3N04 - chains A and B; structure by X-ray diffraction, 2.02 A resolution.

== Chain A (and B) ==
Molecule: alpha-glucosidase
Organism: Ruminococcus obeum
Notes: chain B of this document is another copy of the same molecule, construct and numbering; everything in this record applies to it too
UniProtKB: A5ZY13 (A5ZY13_9FIRM); residue numbers follow UniProt; this construct covers 1-663
Sequence (666 residues; each row starts with the number of its first residue; numbers below 1 keep their minus sign (Ser-2 is residue -2)):
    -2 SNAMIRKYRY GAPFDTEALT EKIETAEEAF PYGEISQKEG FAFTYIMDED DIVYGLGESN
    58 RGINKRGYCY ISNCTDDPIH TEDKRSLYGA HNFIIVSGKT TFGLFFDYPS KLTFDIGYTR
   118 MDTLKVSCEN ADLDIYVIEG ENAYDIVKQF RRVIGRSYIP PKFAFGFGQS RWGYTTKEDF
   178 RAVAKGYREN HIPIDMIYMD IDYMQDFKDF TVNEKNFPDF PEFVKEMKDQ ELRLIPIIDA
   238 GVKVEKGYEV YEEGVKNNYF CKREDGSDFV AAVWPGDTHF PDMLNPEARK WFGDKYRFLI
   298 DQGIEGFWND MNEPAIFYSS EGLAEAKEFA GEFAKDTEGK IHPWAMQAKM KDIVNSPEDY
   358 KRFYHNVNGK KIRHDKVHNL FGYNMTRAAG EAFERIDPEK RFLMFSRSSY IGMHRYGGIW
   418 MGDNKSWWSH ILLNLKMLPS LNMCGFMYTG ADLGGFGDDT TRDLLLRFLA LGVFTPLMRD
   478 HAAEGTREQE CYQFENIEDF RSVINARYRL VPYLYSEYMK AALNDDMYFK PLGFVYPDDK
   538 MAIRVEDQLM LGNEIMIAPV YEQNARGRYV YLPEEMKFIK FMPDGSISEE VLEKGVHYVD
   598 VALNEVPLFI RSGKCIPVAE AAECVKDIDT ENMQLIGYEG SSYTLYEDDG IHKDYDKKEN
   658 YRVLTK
Disordered / not traced: -2 to -1
Sequence notes: expression tag (-2 to 0)
Modified / non-standard residues: Mse1, Mse44, Mse118, Mse193, Mse196, Mse201, Mse224, Mse280, Mse308, Mse343, Mse347, Mse382, Mse401, Mse410, Mse418, Mse434, Mse440, Mse444, Mse475, Mse516, Mse524, Mse538, Mse547, Mse553, Mse573, Mse579, Mse630 (selenomethionine; parent Met)
From the paper describing this entry:
  - self-association interface (contacts with another copy of this molecule): Lys324
  - contacts within the chain: Asp449-Arg476 (salt bridge)
  - catalytic residues: Asp307, Asp420 (citing earlier work)
  - mutagenesis - W169Y: increased catalytic activity on maltose
  - mutagenesis - W169Y: increased catalytic activity on maltodextrins
  - mutagenesis - D307A, D420A: abolished catalytic activity
  - mutagenesis - D73A: abolished catalytic activity on maltose
  - catalytic residues: Asp73
  - specificity-determining residues: Trp169

== Interface between chain A and chain B ==
Pairs across the interface (89):
  Glu46(A) - Arg563(B)  hydrogen bond (backbone-side chain)
  Asp47(A) - Arg563(B)  salt bridge
  Arg58(A) - Trp425(B)
  Arg58(A) - Gln560(B)  hydrogen bond
  Asn61(A) - Asn561(B)  hydrogen bond (backbone-side chain)
  Arg63(A) - Asn561(B)  hydrogen bond (backbone-side chain)
  Gly64(A) - Thr458(B)
  Gly64(A) - Gln560(B)  hydrogen bond (backbone-side chain)
  Tyr65(A) - Asp456(B)  hydrogen bond
  His77(A) - His77(B)
  His77(A) - Glu79(B)  salt bridge
  Glu79(A) - His77(B)  salt bridge
  Glu79(A) - Trp424(B)
  Glu79(A) - Trp425(B)  hydrogen bond (side chain-backbone)
  Glu79(A) - Ser426(B)  hydrogen bond
  Asp80(A) - Trp424(B)  hydrogen bond
  Arg82(A) - Asp456(B)  salt bridge
  Tyr115(A) - Asp455(B)  hydrogen bond (side chain-backbone)
  Tyr115(A) - Asp456(B)  hydrogen bond
  Tyr115(A) - Thr458(B)
  Tyr115(A) - Arg484(B)  hydrogen bond (backbone-side chain)
  Thr116(A) - Arg484(B)
  Arg117(A) - Glu492(B)
  Mse118(A) - Arg459(B)
  Mse118(A) - Glu492(B)  hydrogen bond (backbone-side chain)
  Tyr315(A) - Pro340(B)  hydrophobic
  Tyr315(A) - Trp341(B)  hydrophobic
  Leu320(A) - Pro340(B)  hydrophobic
  Ala323(A) - Phe330(B)
  Lys324(A) - Phe330(B)  hydrogen bond (side chain-backbone)
  Lys324(A) - Ala331(B)
  Lys324(A) - Asp333(B)  salt bridge
  Ala327(A) - Ala327(B)
  Ala327(A) - Phe330(B)  hydrophobic
  Ala327(A) - Mse343(B)  hydrophobic
  Gly328(A) - Ala331(B)
  Phe330(A) - Leu320(B)  hydrophobic
  Phe330(A) - Lys324(B)  hydrogen bond (backbone-side chain)
  Phe330(A) - Ala327(B)  hydrophobic
  Ala331(A) - Lys324(B)
  Ala331(A) - Gly328(B)
  Asp333(A) - Lys324(B)  salt bridge
  Pro340(A) - Tyr315(B)  hydrophobic
  Pro340(A) - Ile350(B)  hydrophobic
  Trp341(A) - Tyr315(B)  hydrophobic
  Mse343(A) - Mse343(B)
  Mse343(A) - Mse347(B)
  Gln344(A) - Mse347(B)
  Gln344(A) - Lys348(B)
  Mse347(A) - Phe330(B)
  Mse347(A) - Mse343(B)
  Mse347(A) - Gln344(B)
  Lys348(A) - Gln344(B)
  Ile350(A) - Pro340(B)  hydrophobic
  Trp424(A) - Glu79(B)
  Trp424(A) - Asp80(B)  hydrogen bond
  Trp425(A) - Arg58(B)
  Trp425(A) - Glu79(B)  hydrogen bond (backbone-side chain)
  Ser426(A) - Glu79(B)  hydrogen bond
  Asp455(A) - Tyr115(B)  hydrogen bond (backbone-side chain)
  Asp456(A) - Tyr65(B)  hydrogen bond
  Asp456(A) - Arg82(B)  salt bridge
  Asp456(A) - Tyr115(B)  hydrogen bond
  Thr458(A) - Gly64(B)
  Thr458(A) - Tyr115(B)
  Arg484(A) - Tyr115(B)  hydrogen bond (side chain-backbone)
  Arg484(A) - Thr116(B)
  Glu492(A) - Arg117(B)  salt bridge
  Glu492(A) - Mse118(B)  hydrogen bond (side chain-backbone)
  Mse538(A) - Tyr595(B)
  Arg541(A) - Arg563(B)
  Gln560(A) - Arg58(B)  hydrogen bond
  Gln560(A) - Gly64(B)  hydrogen bond (side chain-backbone)
  Asn561(A) - Asn61(B)  hydrogen bond (side chain-backbone)
  Asn561(A) - Arg63(B)  hydrogen bond (side chain-backbone)
  Arg563(A) - Glu46(B)  hydrogen bond (side chain-backbone)
  Arg563(A) - Asp47(B)  salt bridge
  Arg563(A) - Arg541(B)
  Tyr566(A) - Mse538(B)
  Tyr566(A) - Tyr566(B)  hydrophobic
  Tyr566(A) - Val567(B)
  Tyr566(A) - Tyr568(B)
  Tyr566(A) - Val593(B)  hydrophobic
  Val567(A) - Tyr566(B)
  Tyr568(A) - Tyr566(B)
  Val593(A) - Tyr566(B)  hydrophobic
  Val593(A) - Val593(B)  hydrophobic
  Val593(A) - Tyr595(B)  hydrophobic
  Tyr595(A) - Mse538(B)  hydrophobic
Also at the interface, not in a pair above, chain A (57 interface residues in all): Phe314, Thr334, Val351, Ser423, Phe453, Arg459, Gln545, Glu559
Also at the interface, not in a pair above, chain B (57 interface residues in all): Phe314, Ala323, Val351, Ser423, Leu429, Phe453, Asn493, Gln545

== Summary ==
Chain A and chain B each contribute 57 residues to their interface, with 28 hydrogen bonds and 9 salt bridges.
Polar contacts include Asp47(A)-Arg563(B), His77(A)-Glu79(B) and Arg82(A)-Asp456(B). From the paper: catalytic
residues Asp307(A), Asp420(A) and Asp73(A); D307A and D420A of chain A abolish catalytic activity; 4
substitutions were tested in all.
Chain A and chain B are both alpha-glucosidase (Ruminococcus obeum); the structure, THE CRYSTAL STRUCTURE OF
THE alpha-Glucosidase (FAMILY 31) FROM RUMINOCOCCUS OBEUM ATCC 29174, was determined by X-ray diffraction
(same publication as 3MKK and 3M46).
